Entry 4AU1 (X-ray diffraction, 1.45 A resolution); this record covers chain A.

# Chain A
Protein: Precorrin-8X methylmutase
From: Rhodobacter capsulatus
Notes: EC 5.4.1.2
Reference sequence: D5AV08 (D5AV08_RHOCB); residues 1-209 here = UniProt positions 1-209
Amino-acid sequence (229 residues; numbered -19 to 209; the number before each row is that of its first residue; numbers below 1 keep their minus sign (Met-19 is residue -19)):
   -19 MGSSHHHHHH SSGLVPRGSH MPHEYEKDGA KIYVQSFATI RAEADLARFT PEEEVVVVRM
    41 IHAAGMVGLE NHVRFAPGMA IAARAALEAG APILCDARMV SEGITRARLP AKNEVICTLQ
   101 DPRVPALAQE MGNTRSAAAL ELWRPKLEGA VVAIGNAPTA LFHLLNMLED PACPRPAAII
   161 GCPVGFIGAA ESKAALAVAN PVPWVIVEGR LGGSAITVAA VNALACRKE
Not modelled in the structure: -19 to 1
Construct notes: expression tag (-19 to 0)
Small-molecule neighbours: desmethyl-hba (P8X): Gly9, Ile12, Tyr13, Ser16, Arg39, His42, Ala43, Ala77, Arg78, Met79, Thr85, Leu99, Gln100, Thr114, Arg115, Ser116, Gly135, Asn136, Ala137, Pro138, Thr139, Ala140, Val164, Gly165, Phe166, Ile167, Gly193, Ser194, Ala195, Val198, Ala199, Asn202

# In short
Chain A binds desmethyl-hba.
Chain A is Precorrin-8X methylmutase (Rhodobacter capsulatus); the structure, Crystal Structure of CobH
(precorrin-8x methyl mutase) complexed with C5 desmethyl-HBA, was determined by X-ray diffraction (same
publication as 4FDV and 3NJR).
